Entry 6WEJ (electron microscopy, 2.60 A resolution); this record covers chains B and C of the 4 polymer chains in the assembly.

== Chain B (and C) ==
Molecule: Cyclic nucleotide-gated cation channel
From: Caenorhabditis elegans
Notes: chain C of this document is another copy of the same molecule, construct and numbering; everything in this record applies to it too
UniProtKB: Q03611 (CNG_CAEEL); residue numbers follow UniProt; this construct covers 1-733
Chain sequence (733 residues; each row starts with the number of its first residue):
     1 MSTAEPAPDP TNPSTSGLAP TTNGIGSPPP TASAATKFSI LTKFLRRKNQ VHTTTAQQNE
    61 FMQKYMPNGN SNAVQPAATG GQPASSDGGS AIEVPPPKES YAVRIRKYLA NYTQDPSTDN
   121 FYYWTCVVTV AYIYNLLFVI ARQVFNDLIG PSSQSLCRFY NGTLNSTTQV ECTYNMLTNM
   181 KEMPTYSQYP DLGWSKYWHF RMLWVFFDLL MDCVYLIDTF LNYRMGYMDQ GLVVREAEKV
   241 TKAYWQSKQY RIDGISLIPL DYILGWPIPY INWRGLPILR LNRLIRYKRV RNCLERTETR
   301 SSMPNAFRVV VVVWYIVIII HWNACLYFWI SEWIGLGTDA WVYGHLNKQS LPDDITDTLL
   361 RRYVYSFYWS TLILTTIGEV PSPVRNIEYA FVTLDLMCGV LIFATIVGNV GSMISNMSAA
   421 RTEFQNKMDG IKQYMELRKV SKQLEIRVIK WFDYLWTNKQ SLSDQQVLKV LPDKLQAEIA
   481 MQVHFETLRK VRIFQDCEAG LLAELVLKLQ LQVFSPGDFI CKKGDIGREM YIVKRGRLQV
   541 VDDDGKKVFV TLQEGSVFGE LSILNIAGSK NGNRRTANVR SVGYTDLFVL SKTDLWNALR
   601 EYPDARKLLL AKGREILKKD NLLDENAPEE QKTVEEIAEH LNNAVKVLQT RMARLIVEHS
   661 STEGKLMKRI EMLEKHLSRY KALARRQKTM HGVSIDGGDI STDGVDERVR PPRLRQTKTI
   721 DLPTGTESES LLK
Unresolved in the structure: 1-103, 162-164, 620-733
UniProt features mapped onto this chain:
  - region: Thr376 to Glu379 (Selectivity filter)
  - binding site (Na(+)): Glu379
  - binding site (3',5'-cyclic GMP): Gly559, Ser562, Arg575, Thr576, Lys619, Asp620
  - binding site (3',5'-cyclic AMP): Glu560, Arg575
  - site (Central gate): Phe403, Val407
  - mutagenesis: Gln82 to Lys733 (In p678; defects in the avoidance of P.aeruginosa and of nitric oxide. In nu629 ...), Phe403 (F403A: Impairs activation by cGMP, likely by disrupting the central gate; F403V: Impairs activation by cGMP, likely by disrupting the central gate; when associated with A-407), Val407 (V407A: Impairs activation by cGMP, likely by disrupting the central gate. Impairs activation by cGMP, likely by disrupting the central gate; when associated with V-403), Met417 (M417MG: Fails to produce currents in the presence of 100 uM intracellular cGMP; M417MGG: Fails to produce currents in the presence of 100 uM intracellular cGMP ...), Arg421 (R421A: Fails to produce currents in the presence of 100 uM intracellular cGMP; when associated with A-425; A-429; A-432 and A-453; R421W: Cytotoxic ...), Gln425 (Q425A: Fails to produce currents in the presence of 100 uM intracellular cGMP; when associated with A-421; A-429; A-432 and A-453), Asp429 (D429A: Fails to produce currents in the presence of 100 uM intracellular cGMP; when associated with A-421; A-425; A-432 and A-453), Lys432 (K432A: Fails to produce currents in the presence of 100 uM intracellular cGMP; when associated with A-421; A-425; A-429 and A-453), Asp453 (D453A: Fails to produce currents in the presence of 100 uM intracellular cGMP; when associated with A-421; A-425; A-429 and A-432), Gln510 to Lys733 (In ky791; reduces expression of the G protein-coupled receptor (GPCR) srsx-3 in the AWC neuron)
Disulfide bonds: Cys157-Cys172
Ion coordination: Na+: Glu379 (shared with 1 residue of chain A; Glu379(C) of chain C; 1 residue of chain D)
Ligand contacts:
  - palmitoyl-linoleoyl phosphatidylcholine (CPL; 1-palmitoyl-2-linoleoyl-sn-glycero-3-phosphocholine), molecule 1: Tyr132, Ile133, Leu136, Tyr287, Val290, Arg291, Leu294, Val311, Trp314, Tyr315, Ile318
  - palmitoyl-linoleoyl phosphatidylcholine (CPL), molecule 2: Tyr134, Phe138, Asp147, Leu148, Gly150, Pro151, Glu171, Cys172, Thr173, Tyr174, Leu177, Tyr197, Phe200, Leu203, Trp204, Phe207, Met211, Leu359
  - palmitoyl-linoleoyl phosphatidylcholine (CPL), molecule 3: Leu137, Phe138, Ala141, Leu148, Tyr174, Val317, His321, Thr356, Thr358, Leu359, Leu360, Tyr363, Phe367
  - palmitoyl-linoleoyl phosphatidylcholine (CPL), molecule 4: Ile140, Gln143, Val144, Leu276, Ile278, Trp322, Cys325, Leu326, Trp329
  - palmitoyl-linoleoyl phosphatidylcholine (CPL), molecule 5: Trp329, Ile330, Trp333, Ile387, Ala390, Phe391, Leu394
  - 1,2-dilauroyl-sn-glycero-3-phosphate (PX2), molecule 1: Arg291, Val312, Tyr315, Ile316, Ile319, Cys398, Leu401, Ile402, Thr405, Asn409
  - 1,2-dilauroyl-sn-glycero-3-phosphate (PX2), molecule 2: Trp333, Arg385, Asn386, Ile387, Ala390
  - 1,2-dilauroyl-sn-glycero-3-phosphate (PX2), molecule 3: Met413, Ile414, Met417
Reported in the primary citation:
  - binding site for Na+: Glu379

== Chain B / chain C interface ==
Contacting residue pairs (76; chain B residue first):
  Gln349(B) with Ser382(C); Tyr389(C), hydrogen bond (backbone-side chain)
  Pro352(B) with Val384(C), hydrophobic
  Ile355(B) with Val384(C)
  Leu360(B) with Asn386(C)
  Arg361(B) with Val384(C), hydrogen bond (side chain-backbone); Arg385(C); Asn386(C); Tyr389(C)
  Val364(B) with Asn386(C); Tyr389(C), hydrophobic
  Tyr365(B) with Tyr389(C)
  Phe367(B) with Thr393(C)
  Tyr368(B) with Pro383(C); Tyr389(C), hydrophobic; Val392(C), hydrophobic; Thr393(C)
  Thr371(B) with Thr393(C)
  Leu372(B) with Leu396(C), hydrophobic
  Thr375(B) with Val400(C)
  Ile377(B) with Thr376(C); Leu396(C), hydrophobic
  Glu379(B) with Ile377(C); Gly378(C); Glu379(C)
  Phe403(B) with Phe403(C), hydrophobic
  Val407(B) with Val407(C), hydrophobic
  Val410(B) with Ala404(C); Thr405(C)
  Ile414(B) with Thr405(C); Gly408(C); Asn409(C)
  Ser418(B) with Arg308(C); Ser412(C)
  Arg421(B) with Glu298(C), salt bridge; Thr299(C); Arg308(C)
  Thr422(B) with Arg308(C); Asn416(C), hydrogen bond
  Gln425(B) with Pro304(C)
  Lys427(B) with Gln466(C); Val470(C)
  Gly430(B) with Gln466(C)
  Ile431(B) with Gln466(C); Val467(C); Leu471(C), hydrophobic
  Gln433(B) with Lys459(C); Ser461(C)
  Tyr434(B) with Asp464(C); Val467(C), hydrophobic; Ile479(C), hydrophobic
  Leu437(B) with Arg535(C)
  Arg438(B) with Val483(C); Leu511(C); Phe588(C)
  Val440(B) with Gln482(C)
  Ser441(B) with Gln482(C)
  Leu444(B) with Glu478(C); Ile479(C), hydrophobic; Gln482(C)
  Arg447(B) with Leu475(C); Glu478(C), salt bridge
  Val448(B) with Leu475(C), hydrophobic
  Trp451(B) with Pro472(C)
  Phe452(B) with Val470(C), hydrophobic; Leu471(C), hydrophobic
  Tyr454(B) with Met228(C), hydrophobic
  Leu462(B) with Val470(C)
  Asp518(B) with Lys474(C)
  Phe519(B) with Lys474(C), hydrogen bond (backbone-side chain)
  Arg528(B) with Glu601(C), salt bridge
  Arg537(B) with Leu232(C)
  Glu554(B) with Gln230(C)
  Arg574(B) with Glu498(C), salt bridge
  Val582(B) with Leu232(C), hydrophobic
  Tyr584(B) with Gly231(C)
Also at the interface, not in a pair above, chain B (60 interface residues in all): Val313, Val317, Ile406, Gly411, Ser415, Asn426, Met435, Gln512, Val513, Phe514, Ile526, Arg535, Gly536, Gly583
Also at the interface, not in a pair above, chain C (54 interface residues in all): Met397, Leu401, Asp473, Lys534, Tyr602

== Overview ==
60 residues of chain B and 54 residues of chain C are in contact; the contacts include 4 hydrogen bonds and 4
salt bridges. Among the polar pairs are Arg421(B)-Glu298(C), Arg447(B)-Glu478(C) and Arg528(B)-Glu601(C).
Bound to chain B: 5 copies of palmitoyl-linoleoyl phosphatidylcholine and 3 copies of
1,2-dilauroyl-sn-glycero-3-phosphate. From the paper: a binding site for Na+ at Glu379(B).
Chain B and chain C are both Cyclic nucleotide-gated cation channel (Caenorhabditis elegans); the structure,
Structure of cGMP-unbound WT TAX-4 reconstituted in lipid nanodiscs, was determined by electron microscopy
(same publication as 6WEK and 6WEL).
